1OH8 - chains A and B of the 4 polymer chains in the assembly; structure by X-ray diffraction, 2.90 A resolution.

Chain A (and B):
Protein: DNA mismatch repair protein muts
Source organism: Escherichia coli
Notes: chain B of this document is another copy of the same molecule, construct and numbering; everything in this record applies to it too
Reference sequence: P23909 (MUTS_ECOLI); residue numbers follow UniProt; this construct covers 1-800
Chain sequence (800 residues; numbered 1 to 800; the number before each row is that of its first residue):
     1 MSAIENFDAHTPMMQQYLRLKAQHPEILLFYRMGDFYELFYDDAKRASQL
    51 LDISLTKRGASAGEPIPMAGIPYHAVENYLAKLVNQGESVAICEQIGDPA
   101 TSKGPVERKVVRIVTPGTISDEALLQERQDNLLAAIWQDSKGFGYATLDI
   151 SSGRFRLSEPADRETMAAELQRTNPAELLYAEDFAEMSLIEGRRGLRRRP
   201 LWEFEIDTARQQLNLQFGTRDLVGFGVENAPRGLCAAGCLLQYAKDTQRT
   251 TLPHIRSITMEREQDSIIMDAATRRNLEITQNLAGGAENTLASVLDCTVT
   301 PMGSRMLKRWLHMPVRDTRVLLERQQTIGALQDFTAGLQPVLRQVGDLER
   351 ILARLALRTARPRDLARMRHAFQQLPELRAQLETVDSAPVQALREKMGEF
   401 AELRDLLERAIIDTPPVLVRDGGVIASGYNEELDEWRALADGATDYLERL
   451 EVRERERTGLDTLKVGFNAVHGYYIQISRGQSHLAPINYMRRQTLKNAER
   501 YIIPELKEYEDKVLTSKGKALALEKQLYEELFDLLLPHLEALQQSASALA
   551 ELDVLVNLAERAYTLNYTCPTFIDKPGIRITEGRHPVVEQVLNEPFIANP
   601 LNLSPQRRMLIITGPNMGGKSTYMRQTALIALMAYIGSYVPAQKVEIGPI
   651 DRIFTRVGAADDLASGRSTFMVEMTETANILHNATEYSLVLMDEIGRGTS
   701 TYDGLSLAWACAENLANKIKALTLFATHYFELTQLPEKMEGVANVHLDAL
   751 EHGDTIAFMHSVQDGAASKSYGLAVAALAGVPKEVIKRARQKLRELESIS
Unresolved in the structure: 1, 659-669 (chain B: 1-13, 57-66, 95-107, 659-668)
Metal / ion sites: Mg2+: Ser-621 (together with ADP)
Ligand contacts: ADP (adenosine-5'-diphosphate): Val-588, Leu-592, Glu-594, Pro-595, Phe-596, Ile-597, Pro-615, Asn-616, Met-617, Gly-618, Gly-619, Lys-620, Ser-621, Thr-622, His-760
UniProt features mapped onto this chain:
  - binding site (ATP): Gly-614 to Ser-621
Reported in the primary citation:
  - binding site for the 31-nt DNA strand: Phe-36, Glu-38
  - conformationally variable residues (loop rearrangement, side-chain flip): Arg-58, Ala-60 to Gly-63
  - mutagenesis - F36A: abolished binding to DNA (citing earlier work)
  - mutagenesis - E38A, E38Q: increased binding to homoduplex DNA (citing earlier work)

How chain A and chain B interact:
Contacting residue pairs (111):
  His-471(A) / Thr-494(B)
  His-471(A) / Leu-495(B)
  Arg-479(A) / Arg-491(B)  hydrogen bond (side chain-backbone)
  Arg-479(A) / Arg-492(B)
  Arg-491(A) / Arg-491(B)
  Arg-492(A) / Thr-494(B)
  Gln-493(A) / Thr-494(B)
  Thr-494(A) / Arg-491(B)  hydrogen bond
  Thr-494(A) / Arg-492(B)
  Thr-494(A) / Gln-493(B)
  Thr-494(A) / Thr-494(B)  hydrogen bond (backbone-side chain)
  Leu-495(A) / Arg-492(B)
  Lys-496(A) / Val-470(B)  hydrogen bond (side chain-backbone)
  Lys-496(A) / His-471(B)
  Lys-496(A) / Arg-492(B)  hydrogen bond (backbone-backbone)
  Asn-616(A) / Thr-669(B)
  Asn-616(A) / Phe-670(B)
  Met-617(A) / Met-671(B)  hydrophobic
  Met-671(A) / Val-775(B)  hydrophobic
  Met-671(A) / Ala-779(B)  hydrophobic
  Met-674(A) / Val-775(B)  hydrophobic
  Met-674(A) / Ala-776(B)  hydrophobic
  Met-674(A) / Ala-779(B)  hydrophobic
  Met-674(A) / Val-781(B)
  Thr-675(A) / Ala-779(B)
  Ala-678(A) / Ala-779(B)
  Ala-678(A) / Gly-780(B)
  Ala-678(A) / Val-781(B)  hydrophobic
  Leu-681(A) / Val-781(B)  hydrophobic
  His-682(A) / Gly-780(B)
  His-682(A) / Pro-782(B)
  Glu-694(A) / Gly-698(B)
  Arg-697(A) / Arg-697(B)
  Gly-698(A) / Arg-697(B)  hydrogen bond (backbone-side chain)
  Thr-699(A) / Gly-614(B)
  Thr-699(A) / Pro-615(B)
  Thr-699(A) / His-728(B)
  Thr-699(A) / Ser-770(B)
  Thr-699(A) / Tyr-771(B)  hydrogen bond (side chain-backbone)
  Thr-699(A) / Gly-772(B)
  Ser-700(A) / His-728(B)  hydrogen bond (side chain-backbone)
  Thr-701(A) / Thr-701(B)
  Thr-701(A) / His-728(B)
  Thr-701(A) / Tyr-729(B)
  Thr-701(A) / Phe-730(B)  hydrogen bond (side chain-backbone)
  Thr-701(A) / Glu-731(B)  hydrogen bond
  Tyr-702(A) / Thr-701(B)
  Tyr-702(A) / Tyr-702(B)
  Tyr-702(A) / Glu-731(B)
  Tyr-702(A) / Leu-793(B)
  Tyr-702(A) / Leu-796(B)  hydrophobic
  Asp-703(A) / Ser-770(B)  hydrogen bond
  Asp-703(A) / Tyr-771(B)
  Asp-703(A) / Gly-772(B)  hydrogen bond (side chain-backbone)
  Asp-703(A) / Leu-793(B)
  Leu-705(A) / Leu-796(B)  hydrophobic
  Ser-706(A) / Ala-789(B)
  Ser-706(A) / Lys-792(B)
  Ser-706(A) / Leu-793(B)  hydrogen bond (side chain-backbone)
  Ser-706(A) / Leu-796(B)
  Leu-707(A) / Gly-772(B)
  Leu-707(A) / Leu-773(B)  hydrophobic
  Leu-707(A) / Ala-776(B)  hydrophobic
  Trp-709(A) / Lys-792(B)
  Ala-710(A) / Val-785(B)
  Ala-710(A) / Ala-789(B)
  Glu-713(A) / Arg-788(B)  salt bridge
  Asn-714(A) / Val-785(B)
  His-728(A) / Gly-698(B)
  His-728(A) / Thr-699(B)
  His-728(A) / Ser-700(B)
  Glu-731(A) / Thr-701(B)  hydrogen bond
  Ser-770(A) / Ser-700(B)  hydrogen bond
  Ser-770(A) / Asp-703(B)  hydrogen bond
  Tyr-771(A) / Asp-703(B)
  Gly-772(A) / Phe-670(B)
  Gly-772(A) / Thr-699(B)
  Gly-772(A) / Asp-703(B)  hydrogen bond (backbone-side chain)
  Gly-772(A) / Leu-707(B)
  Leu-773(A) / Asp-703(B)
  Leu-773(A) / Leu-707(B)  hydrophobic
  Val-775(A) / Phe-670(B)  hydrophobic
  Val-775(A) / Met-671(B)  hydrophobic
  Ala-776(A) / Met-674(B)  hydrophobic
  Ala-776(A) / Leu-707(B)  hydrophobic
  Ala-779(A) / Met-671(B)  hydrophobic
  Ala-779(A) / Met-674(B)  hydrophobic
  Ala-779(A) / Thr-675(B)
  Gly-780(A) / Ala-678(B)
  Gly-780(A) / His-682(B)  hydrogen bond (backbone-side chain)
  Val-781(A) / Met-674(B)
  Val-781(A) / Ala-678(B)
  Pro-782(A) / Leu-681(B)  hydrophobic
  Pro-782(A) / His-682(B)
  Val-785(A) / Ala-710(B)
  Val-785(A) / Asn-714(B)
  Ile-786(A) / Leu-707(B)  hydrophobic
  Arg-788(A) / Trp-709(B)
  Arg-788(A) / Glu-713(B)  salt bridge
  Ala-789(A) / Ser-706(B)
  Ala-789(A) / Ala-710(B)
  Lys-792(A) / Ser-706(B)
  Lys-792(A) / Trp-709(B)
  Leu-793(A) / Tyr-702(B)  hydrophobic
  Leu-793(A) / Asp-703(B)
  Leu-793(A) / Ser-706(B)  hydrogen bond (backbone-side chain)
  Leu-796(A) / Tyr-702(B)
  Leu-796(A) / Leu-705(B)  hydrophobic
  Leu-796(A) / Ser-706(B)
  Ile-799(A) / Tyr-702(B)
  Ile-799(A) / Ile-799(B)  hydrophobic
Also at the interface, not in a pair above, chain A (58 interface residues in all): Val-470, Glu-499, Phe-670, Cys-711, Tyr-729, Glu-784, Glu-797
Also at the interface, not in a pair above, chain B (60 interface residues in all): Arg-479, Lys-496, Met-617, Cys-711, Lys-718, Lys-769, Leu-778, Glu-797

In short:
58 residues of chain A face 60 of chain B across their interface; the contacts include 19 hydrogen bonds and 2
salt bridges. Among the polar pairs are Glu-713(A)/Arg-788(B), Arg-479(A)/Arg-491(B) and
Thr-494(A)/Arg-491(B). From the paper: a binding site for the 31-nt DNA strand at Phe-36(A) and Glu-38(A);
E38A and E38Q of chain A increase binding to homoduplex DNA.
Chain A and chain B are both DNA mismatch repair protein muts (Escherichia coli); the structure, The crystal
structure of E. coli muts binding to DNA with an unpaired thymidine, was determined by X-ray diffraction (same
publication as 1OH5, 1OH6 and 1OH7).
